PDB entry 7WMV | electron microscopy, 3.20 A resolution | chains A and B

[Chain A]
Name: Sodium/glucose cotransporter 1
Source organism: Homo sapiens
Reference sequence: P13866 (SC5A1_HUMAN); residues 1-664 here = UniProt positions 1-664
Sequence (664 residues; row label = number of the first residue in the row):
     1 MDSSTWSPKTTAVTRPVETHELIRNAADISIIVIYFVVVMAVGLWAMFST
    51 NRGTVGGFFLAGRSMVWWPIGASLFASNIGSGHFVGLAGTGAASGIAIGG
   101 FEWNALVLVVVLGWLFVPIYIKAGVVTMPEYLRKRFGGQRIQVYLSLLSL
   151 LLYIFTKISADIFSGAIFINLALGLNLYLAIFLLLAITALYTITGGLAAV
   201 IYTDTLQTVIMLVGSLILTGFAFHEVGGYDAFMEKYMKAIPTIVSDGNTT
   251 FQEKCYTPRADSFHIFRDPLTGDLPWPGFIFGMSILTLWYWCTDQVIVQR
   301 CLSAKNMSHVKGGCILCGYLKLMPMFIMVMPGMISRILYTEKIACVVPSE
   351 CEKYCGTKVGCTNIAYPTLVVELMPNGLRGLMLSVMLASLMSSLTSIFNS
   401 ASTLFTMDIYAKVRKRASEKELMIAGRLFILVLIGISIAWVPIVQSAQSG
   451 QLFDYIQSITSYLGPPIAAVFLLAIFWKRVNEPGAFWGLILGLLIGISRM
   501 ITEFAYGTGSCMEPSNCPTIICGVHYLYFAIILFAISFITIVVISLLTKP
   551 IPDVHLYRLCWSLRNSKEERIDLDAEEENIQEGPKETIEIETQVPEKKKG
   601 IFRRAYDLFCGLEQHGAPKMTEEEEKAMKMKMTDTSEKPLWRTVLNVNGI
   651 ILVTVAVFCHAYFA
Unresolved in the structure: 1-17, 576-620
Disulfide bonds: C255-C511, C345-C351, C517-C522
Residues lining bound ligands: lx2761 (1YI; N-[2-(dimethylamino)ethyl]-2-methyl-2-[4-[4-[[2-methyl-5-[(2S,3R,4R,5S,6R)-6-methylsulfanyl-3,4,5-tris(oxidanyl)oxan-2-yl]phenyl]methyl]phenyl]butanoylamino]propanamide): N78, G82, H83, G86, L87, T90, I98, F101, E102, A105, D273, L274, M283, L286, T287, Y290, W291, K321, F453, D454, Q457, T460, H525, Y526
Reported in the primary citation:
  - binding site for lx2761: N78, H83, I98, F101, E102, L274, M283, L286, T287, W291, K321, D454, Q457, T460, H525
  - mutagenesis - L274A, D454A: decreased binding to lx2761
  - specificity-determining residues: A160
  - mutagenesis - A160V: decreased binding to mizagliflozin
  - conformationally variable residues: Y153, Y290, D294, V296, I397

[Chain B]
Name: PDZK1-interacting protein 1
Source organism: Homo sapiens
Reference sequence: Q13113 (PDZ1I_HUMAN); residue numbers follow UniProt; this construct covers 1-114
Sequence (114 residues; each row starts with the number of its first residue):
     1 MSALSLLILGLLMAVPPASCQQGLGNLQPWMQGLIAVAVFLVLVAIAFAV
    51 NHFWCQEEPEPAHMILTVGNKADGVLVGTDGRYSSMAASFRSSEHENAYE
   101 NVPEEEGKVRSTPM
Unresolved in the structure: 1-21, 56-114
Construct notes: conflict M13 (Thr in Q13113)
Curated features (UniProtKB/Swiss-Prot):
  - modified residue: S85 (Phosphoserine)

[Chain A / chain B interface]
Residue-residue contacts (23; chain A residue first):
  Y229(A) - Q22(B)  hydrogen bond
  M233(A) - Q22(B)
  F263(A) - Q22(B)
  I650(A) - F48(B)  hydrophobic
  V653(A) - F40(B)  hydrophobic
  T654(A) - V37(B)
  T654(A) - F40(B)
  T654(A) - L41(B)
  V657(A) - A36(B)  hydrophobic
  V657(A) - F40(B)  hydrophobic
  F658(A) - W30(B)
  F658(A) - G33(B)
  F658(A) - L34(B)
  F658(A) - V37(B)  hydrophobic
  A661(A) - P29(B)
  A661(A) - Q32(B)
  A661(A) - G33(B)
  A661(A) - A36(B)  hydrophobic
  Y662(A) - Q22(B)
  Y662(A) - P29(B)
  Y662(A) - W30(B)
  F663(A) - Q22(B)
  A664(A) - L24(B)
Also at the interface, not in a pair above, chain A (14 interface residues in all): I96, H264
Also at the interface, not in a pair above, chain B (14 interface residues in all): G23, V44

[In short]
The chain A/chain B interface involves 14 residues from each chain; the contacts include 1 hydrogen bond. The
hydrogen-bonded pair is Y229(A)-Q22(B). Chain A binds lx2761. The paper reports a binding site for lx2761 at
N78(A), H83(A) and I98(A) among others; L274A and D454A of chain A reduce binding to lx2761.
Here chain A is Sodium/glucose cotransporter 1 and chain B is PDZK1-interacting protein 1, both from Homo
sapiens. Entry 7WMV (Structure of human SGLT1-MAP17 complex bound with LX2761) was determined by electron
microscopy.
